2A0I - chains B and A; structure by X-ray diffraction, 2.72 A resolution.

# Chain B
Molecule: F plasmid single-stranded oriT DNA
Sequence (22 nucleotides; numbered 1 to 22; the number before each row is that of its first residue):
     1 TGGGGTGTGG TGCTTTTGGT GG
Not modelled in the structure: 11-22
Ion coordination: Mg2+: DT8, DG9 (shared with His146(A), His157(A), His159(A) of chain A)

# Chain A
Molecule: TraI protein
Organism: Escherichia coli
Notes: EC 3.6.1.-
UniProt: P14565 (TRAI1_ECOLI); residue numbers follow UniProt; this construct covers 1-330
Amino-acid sequence (330 residues; numbered 1 to 330; the number before each row is that of its first residue):
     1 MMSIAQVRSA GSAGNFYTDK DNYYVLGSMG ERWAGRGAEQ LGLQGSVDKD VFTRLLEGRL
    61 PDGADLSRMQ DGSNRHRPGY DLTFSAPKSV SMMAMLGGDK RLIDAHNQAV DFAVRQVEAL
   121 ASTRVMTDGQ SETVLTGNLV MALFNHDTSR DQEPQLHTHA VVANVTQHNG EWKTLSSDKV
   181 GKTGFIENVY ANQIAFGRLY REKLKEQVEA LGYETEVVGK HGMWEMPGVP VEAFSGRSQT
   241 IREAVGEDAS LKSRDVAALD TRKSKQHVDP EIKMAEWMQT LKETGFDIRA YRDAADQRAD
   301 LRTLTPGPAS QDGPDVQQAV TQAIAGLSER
Not modelled in the structure: 20-24, 29, 126-132, 307-330
Sequence notes: engineered mutation Phe16 (Tyr in P14565)
Ion coordination: Mg2+: His146, His157, His159 (shared with DT8(B), DG9(B) of chain B)
UniProt features mapped onto this chain:
  - active site: Tyr17 (Relaxase)
  - binding site (Mg(2+)): His146, His157, His159
  - mutagenesis: Met1 (Loss of ssDNA binding), Ser3 (S3A: 1000-fold reduced affinity for ssDNA), Tyr17 (Y17F: Loss of DNA nicking ability; still binds ssDNA), Tyr23 (Y23F: Reduced DNA nicking ability), Tyr24 (Y24F: Reduced DNA nicking ability), Lys88 (K88A: 10000-fold reduced affinity for ssDNA), His159 (H159E: Loss of oriT cleavage), Arg237 (R237A: 300-fold reduced affinity for ssDNA), Ile241 (I241A: 1500-fold reduced affinity for ssDNA)

# How chain B and chain A interact
Contacting residue pairs (74; chain B residue first):
  DT1(B) - Tyr80(A)  base contact
  DT1(B) - Ile186(A)  base contact
  DT1(B) - Glu187(A)  base contact
  DT1(B) - Tyr190(A)  sugar contact
  DG2(B) - Ile4(A)  base contact
  DG2(B) - Tyr190(A)  sugar contact
  DG2(B) - Gln193(A)  hydrogen bond to the base
  DG2(B) - Asp255(A)  base contact
  DG3(B) - Gln193(A)  hydrogen bond to the sugar
  DG3(B) - Ile194(A)  phosphate contact
  DG3(B) - Leu251(A)  sugar contact
  DG3(B) - Lys252(A)  base contact
  DG3(B) - Asp255(A)  hydrogen bond to the base
  DG4(B) - Met1(A)  base contact
  DG4(B) - Met2(A)  hydrogen bond to the base
  DG4(B) - Gln193(A)  hydrogen bond to the base
  DG4(B) - Ile194(A)  phosphate contact
  DG4(B) - Gly197(A)  base contact
  DG4(B) - Arg201(A)  hydrogen bond to the base
  DG4(B) - Lys220(A)  base contact
  DG4(B) - His221(A)  salt bridge to the phosphate
  DG4(B) - Met223(A)  base contact
  DG4(B) - Leu251(A)  phosphate contact
  DG5(B) - Met1(A)  base contact
  DG5(B) - Ser85(A)  hydrogen bond to the base
  DG5(B) - Gln155(A)  base contact
  DG5(B) - Met223(A)  sugar contact
  DG5(B) - Arg242(A)  salt bridge to the phosphate
  DG5(B) - Arg254(A)  salt bridge to the phosphate
  DT6(B) - Met1(A)  base contact
  DT6(B) - Ser85(A)  hydrogen bond to the base
  DT6(B) - Ala86(A)  hydrogen bond to the base
  DT6(B) - Pro87(A)  base contact
  DT6(B) - Lys88(A)  hydrogen bond to the phosphate
  DT6(B) - Gln155(A)  hydrogen bond to the base
  DT6(B) - Arg201(A)  base contact
  DT6(B) - Met223(A)  base contact
  DT6(B) - Trp224(A)  base contact
  DT6(B) - Glu225(A)  base contact
  DT6(B) - Ser235(A)  sugar contact
  DT6(B) - Ser238(A)  sugar contact
  DG7(B) - Lys88(A)  salt bridge to the phosphate
  DG7(B) - Ser149(A)  phosphate contact
  DG7(B) - Gln155(A)  phosphate contact
  DG7(B) - Ser235(A)  phosphate contact
  DG7(B) - Arg237(A)  hydrogen bond to the phosphate
  DG7(B) - Ser238(A)  hydrogen bond to the phosphate
  DG7(B) - Arg242(A)  hydrogen bond to the base
  DG7(B) - Arg254(A)  hydrogen bond to the base
  DG7(B) - Asp255(A)  hydrogen bond to the base
  DG7(B) - Ala258(A)  base contact
  DT8(B) - Ser3(A)  base contact
  DT8(B) - Ser149(A)  phosphate contact
  DT8(B) - Arg150(A)  hydrogen bond to the phosphate
  DT8(B) - His157(A)  hydrogen bond to the phosphate
  DT8(B) - His159(A)  phosphate contact
  DT8(B) - Arg237(A)  salt bridge to the phosphate
  DT8(B) - Ala258(A)  base contact
  DT8(B) - Arg262(A)  phosphate contact
  DG9(B) - Ser3(A)  hydrogen bond to the base
  DG9(B) - Ile4(A)  base contact
  DG9(B) - Ala5(A)  base contact
  DG9(B) - Phe16(A)  phosphate contact
  DG9(B) - Asp81(A)  sugar contact
  DG9(B) - Thr83(A)  base contact
  DG9(B) - His146(A)  salt bridge to the phosphate
  DG9(B) - Arg150(A)  salt bridge to the phosphate
  DG9(B) - His159(A)  salt bridge to the phosphate
  DG9(B) - Lys265(A)  salt bridge to the phosphate
  DG10(B) - Ser9(A)  base contact
  DG10(B) - Ser12(A)  hydrogen bond to the base
  DG10(B) - Ala13(A)  sugar contact
  DG10(B) - Phe16(A)  phosphate contact
  DG10(B) - Arg262(A)  salt bridge to the phosphate
Other interface residues (no listed pair), chain A (53 interface residues in all): Tyr17, Glu153, Ala191, Arg198, Phe234, Gly236, Ile241, Leu259

# In short
10 residues of chain B and 53 residues of chain A are in contact; the contacts include 20 hydrogen bonds and
10 salt bridges. Polar contacts include DG2(B)-Gln193(A), DG3(B)-Asp255(A) and DG4(B)-Met2(A).
Here chain B is F plasmid single-stranded oriT DNA and chain A is TraI protein (Escherichia coli). Entry 2A0I
(F Factor TraI Relaxase Domain bound to F oriT Single-stranded DNA) was determined by X-ray diffraction.
